1LHE - chains H and I of the 3 polymer chains in the assembly; structure by X-ray diffraction, 2.25 A resolution.

== Chain H ==
Protein: Alpha-thrombin
Organism: Homo sapiens
Notes: EC 3.4.21.5
UniProt: P00734 (THRB_HUMAN); the construct lacks a stretch of the UniProt sequence and is renumbered around it, so the offset changes along the chain: 16-36 = UniProt 364-384; 37-60 = UniProt 386-409; 61-77 = UniProt 419-435; 78-97 = UniProt 437-456; 7 more segments
Sequence (259 residues; row label = number of the first residue in the row; note: 4 numbers in that range are skipped by the numbering (no residue carries them; nothing is unmodelled there); a row labelled like 60A-60I holds insertion residues (60A, then the next letters in order)):
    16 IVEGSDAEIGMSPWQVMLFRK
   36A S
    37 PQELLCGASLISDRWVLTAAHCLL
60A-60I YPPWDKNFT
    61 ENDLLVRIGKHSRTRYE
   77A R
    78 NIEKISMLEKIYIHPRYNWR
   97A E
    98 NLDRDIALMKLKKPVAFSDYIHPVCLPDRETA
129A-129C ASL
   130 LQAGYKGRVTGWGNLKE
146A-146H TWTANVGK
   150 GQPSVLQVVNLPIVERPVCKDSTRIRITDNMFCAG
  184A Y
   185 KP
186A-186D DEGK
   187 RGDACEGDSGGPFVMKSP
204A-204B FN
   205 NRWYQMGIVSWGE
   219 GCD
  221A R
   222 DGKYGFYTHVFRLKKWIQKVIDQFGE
Disordered / not traced: 146A-146H, 246-247
Disulfides: Cys42-Cys58, Cys168-Cys182, Cys191-Cys220
Glycans and other covalent adducts: AC- (DI3) linked to Ser195
Ligand contacts: AC- (DI3; ac-(D)phe-pro-boro-N-butyl-amidino-glycine-oh): His57, Tyr60A, Trp60D, Glu97A, Asn98, Leu99, Ile174, Asp189, Ala190, Cys191, Glu192, Gly193, Asp194, Val213, Ser214, Trp215, Gly216, Glu217, Gly219, Cys220, Gly226, Phe227
Curated features (UniProtKB/Swiss-Prot):
  - region: Ala183 to Val200 (High affinity receptor-binding region which is also known as the TP508 peptide)
  - active site (Charge relay system): His57, Asp102, Ser195
  - glycosylation: Asn60G (N-linked (GlcNAc...) (complex) asparagine)

== Chain I ==
Protein: Hirudin
Organism: Hirudo medicinalis
Sequence (12 residues; row label = number of the first residue in the row):
    54 GDFEEIPEEYLQ
Disordered / not traced: 61-65

== How chain H and chain I interact ==
Residue-residue contacts (17):
  Phe34(H) - Phe56(I)  hydrophobic
  Gln38(H) - Gly54(I)  hydrogen bond (backbone-backbone)
  Gln38(H) - Glu58(I)  hydrogen bond
  Gln38(H) - Ile59(I)
  Leu40(H) - Phe56(I)  hydrophobic
  Leu65(H) - Ile59(I)  hydrophobic
  Arg67(H) - Ile59(I)
  Arg73(H) - Asp55(I)  salt bridge
  Arg73(H) - Phe56(I)
  Thr74(H) - Asp55(I)
  Thr74(H) - Phe56(I)
  Thr74(H) - Glu57(I)  hydrogen bond (backbone-backbone)
  Arg75(H) - Glu57(I)
  Tyr76(H) - Glu57(I)  hydrogen bond (backbone-side chain)
  Tyr76(H) - Glu58(I)
  Tyr76(H) - Pro60(I)
  Ile82(H) - Ile59(I)  hydrophobic
Other interface residues (no listed pair), chain H (12 interface residues in all): Met32, Glu39

== In short ==
12 residues of chain H and 7 residues of chain I are in contact; the contacts include 4 hydrogen bonds and 1
salt bridge. Polar pairs include Arg73(H)-Asp55(I), Gln38(H)-Glu58(I) and Tyr76(H)-Glu57(I). Covalently linked
AC-: at Ser195(H). From UniProt: 3 active-site residues on chain H.
Chain H is Alpha-thrombin (Homo sapiens) and chain I is Hirudin (Hirudo medicinalis); the structure, Human
alpha-thrombin complexed with ac-(d)phe-pro-boro-N-butyl-amidino-glycine-oh, was determined by X-ray
diffraction together with 1LHC, 1LHD, 1LHF and 1LHG from the same study.
